PDB entry 7DEG | electron microscopy, 3.40 A resolution | chains C and B of the 6 polymer chains in the assembly

Chain C:
Name: Cytochrome oxidase subunit IIa
Organism: Aquifex aeolicus
Sequence (32 residues; numbered 10 to 41; the number before each row is that of its first residue):
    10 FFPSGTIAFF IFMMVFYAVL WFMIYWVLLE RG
Residues lining bound ligands:
  - DLX (2-[(2E,6E,10Z,14Z,18Z,23R)-3,7,11,15,19,23,27-heptamethyloctacosa-2,6,10,14,18-pentaenyl]naphthalene-1,4-dione): Phe21, Phe25, Leu29, Met32, Ile33, Trp35, Val36, Glu39
  - heme-as (HAS): Phe18, Met22, Tyr26
From the paper describing this entry:
  - binding site for DLX: Phe21, Phe25, Leu29, Met32, Ile33, Val36, Glu39

Chain B:
Name: Cytochrome oxidase subunit II
Organism: Aquifex aeolicus
Reference sequence: G5DGC8 (G5DGC8_AQUAO); residues 3-149 here = UniProt positions 3-149
Sequence (147 residues; each row starts with the number of its first residue):
     3 RAEKTGLTLA LILLLTFFSL IVYAAKGLKI DIPTCVTDVE PFQEGKLIKH GDKRYELHIL
    63 ARMWYFDFNK GATEIKIPVG SVVDIFTTSK DVVHGVHIHG TNYNVMAIPG TVGYMRIKFE
   123 KPGVYHVVCH EFCGVGHHAM QGKIIVE
Metal / ion sites: dinuclear copper ion: His96, Glu133, His139
From the paper describing this entry:
  - dinuclear copper ion coordination: His96, Cys131, Cys135, His139
  - catalytic residues: Glu5 (by similarity / conservation)

How chain C and chain B interact:
Contacting residue pairs (24; chain C residue first):
  Phe11(C) with Ala4(B), hydrophobic
  Pro12(C) with Ala4(B), hydrophobic
  Ile16(C) with Ala4(B), hydrophobic
  Phe19(C) with Gly8(B)
  Met23(C) with Leu11(B); Ala12(B); Leu15(B), hydrophobic
  Tyr26(C) with Leu15(B), hydrophobic
  Ala27(C) with Leu15(B), hydrophobic; Phe19(B)
  Trp30(C) with Phe19(B), hydrophobic; Ile23(B), hydrophobic
  Phe31(C) with Leu22(B), hydrophobic
  Tyr34(C) with Leu22(B); Tyr25(B); Ala26(B)
  Leu37(C) with Asn104(B)
  Leu38(C) with Leu30(B), hydrophobic; Ile32(B), hydrophobic
  Arg40(C) with His101(B); Gly102(B); Asn104(B)
  Gly41(C) with Thr103(B); Lys120(B)
Other interface residues (no listed pair), chain B (20 interface residues in all): Thr7, His99, Ile119

Summary:
Chain C and chain B form an interface of 14 and 20 residues respectively. Bound to chain C: heme-as and
compound DLX. His96(B), Glu133(B) and His139(B) coordinate a dinuclear copper ion ion. From the paper: the
catalytic residue Glu5(B); a binding site for DLX at Phe21(C), Phe25(C) and Leu29(C) among others.
Chain C is Cytochrome oxidase subunit IIa and chain B is Cytochrome oxidase subunit II, both from Aquifex
aeolicus; the structure, Cryo-EM structure of a heme-copper terminal oxidase dimer provides insights into its
catalytic mechanism, was determined by electron microscopy.
